PDB entry 2E1Z | X-ray diffraction, 1.98 A resolution | chain A

Chain A:
Name: Propionate Kinase
Source organism: Salmonella typhimurium
Notes: EC 2.7.2.15
Reference sequence: O06961 (TDCD_SALTY); residue numbers follow UniProt; this construct covers 2-402
Sequence (415 residues; each row starts with the number of its first residue; numbers below 1 keep their minus sign (Met-12 is residue -12)):
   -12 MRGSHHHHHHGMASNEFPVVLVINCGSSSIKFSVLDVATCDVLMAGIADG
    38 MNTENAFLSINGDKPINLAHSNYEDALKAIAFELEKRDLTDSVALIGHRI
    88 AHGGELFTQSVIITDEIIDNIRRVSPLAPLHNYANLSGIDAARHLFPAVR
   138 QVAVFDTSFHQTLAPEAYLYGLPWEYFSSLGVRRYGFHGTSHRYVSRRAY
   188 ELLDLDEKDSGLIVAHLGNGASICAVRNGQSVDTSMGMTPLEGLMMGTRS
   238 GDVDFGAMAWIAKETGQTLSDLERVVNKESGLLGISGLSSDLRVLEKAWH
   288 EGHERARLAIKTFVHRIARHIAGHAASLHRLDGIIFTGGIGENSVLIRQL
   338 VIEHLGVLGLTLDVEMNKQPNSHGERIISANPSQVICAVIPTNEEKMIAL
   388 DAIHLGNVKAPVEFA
Not modelled in the structure: -12 to 3, 398-402
Sequence notes: expression tag (-12 to 1)
Curated features (UniProtKB/Swiss-Prot):
  - active site: Asp143 (Proton donor/acceptor)
  - binding site (ATP): Asn11, Lys18, His175, His203 to Gly207, Asp278 to Arg280, Gly326 to Asn330
  - binding site (Mg(2+)): Asn11, Glu381
  - binding site (substrate): Arg86
  - site (Transition state stabilizer): His175, Arg236
Residues lining bound ligands: bis(adenosine)-5'-tetraphosphate (B4P): Asn11, Lys18, Arg86, Ala88, Ala115, His118, Asp143, Phe174, His175, His203, Gly205, Asn206, Gly207, Pro227, Arg236, Ser277, Asp278, Leu279, Arg280, Glu283, Gly325, Gly326, Ile327, Asn330, Ser331

Overview:
Ligands of chain A: bis(adenosine)-5'-tetraphosphate. From UniProt: active-site residue Asp143, 16 ATP-binding
residues, Mg2+-binding residues Asn11 and Glu381 and substrate-binding residue Arg86.
Chain A is Propionate Kinase (Salmonella typhimurium); the structure, Crystal structure of Salmonella
typhimurium propionate kinase (TdcD) in complex with diadenosine tetraphosphate (Ap4A) obtained after ..., was
determined by X-ray diffraction, deposited together with 2E1Y and 2E20.
